3T9X - chains B and F; structure by X-ray diffraction, 1.82 A resolution.

Chain B (and F):
Molecule: Glutamate receptor 2
Source organism: Rattus norvegicus
Notes: chain F of this document is another copy of the same molecule, construct and numbering; everything in this record applies to it too
Reference sequence: P19491 (GRIA2_RAT); the construct has insertions or renumbered stretches relative to UniProt, so the offset changes along the chain: 4-117 = UniProt 414-527; 120-261 = UniProt 653-794
Sequence (258 residues; each row starts with the number of its first residue):
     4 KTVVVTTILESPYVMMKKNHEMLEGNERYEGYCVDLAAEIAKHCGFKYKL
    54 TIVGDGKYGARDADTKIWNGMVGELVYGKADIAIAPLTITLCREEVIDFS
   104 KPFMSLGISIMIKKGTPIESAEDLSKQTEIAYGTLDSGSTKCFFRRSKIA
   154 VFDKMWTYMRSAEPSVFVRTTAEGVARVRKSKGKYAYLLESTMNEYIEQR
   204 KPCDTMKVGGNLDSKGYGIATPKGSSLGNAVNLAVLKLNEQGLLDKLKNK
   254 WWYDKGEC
Sequence notes: engineered mutation C95 (Val505 in P19491), C145 (Glu678 in P19491); linker (118-119)
Swiss-Prot annotation at these positions:
  - binding site (L-glutamate): P89, T91, R96, S142, T143, E193
  - site: R64 (Interaction with the cone snail toxin Con-ikot-ikot), I121 (Crucial to convey clamshell closure to channel opening), R148 (Interaction with the cone snail toxin Con-ikot-ikot), K240 (Interaction with the cone snail toxin Con-ikot-ikot)
  - modified residue (Phosphoserine): S150, S184
Cystine bridges: C206-C261
Metal / ion sites: Zn2+ site 1 near H23 (its only coordinating residue here); Zn2+ site 2: E42, H46
Small-molecule neighbours: glutamic acid (GLU): Y61, P89, L90, T91, R96, L138, G141, S142, T143, L192, E193, M196, Y220

Chain B / chain F interface:
Pairs across the interface (24):
  T93(B) - E243(F)
  L94(B) - L236(F)
  L94(B) - K240(F)
  L94(B) - E243(F)  hydrogen bond (backbone-side chain)
  E97(B) - K104(F)  salt bridge
  E97(B) - N235(F)  hydrogen bond
  E97(B) - L239(F)
  F102(B) - K104(F)  hydrogen bond (backbone-side chain)
  S103(B) - K104(F)
  K104(B) - I92(F)
  K104(B) - E97(F)  salt bridge
  K104(B) - F102(F)  hydrogen bond (side chain-backbone)
  K104(B) - S103(F)
  P105(B) - P105(F)
  S217(B) - N242(F)  hydrogen bond (backbone-side chain)
  N235(B) - E97(F)  hydrogen bond
  L236(B) - L94(F)
  L239(B) - I92(F)  hydrophobic
  L239(B) - E97(F)
  K240(B) - L94(F)
  N242(B) - S217(F)  hydrogen bond (side chain-backbone)
  E243(B) - T93(F)
  E243(B) - L94(F)  hydrogen bond (side chain-backbone)
  E243(B) - R149(F)  salt bridge
Other interface residues (no listed pair), chain B (22 interface residues in all): I92, S108, F146, K151, I152, K218, Q244, D248
Other interface residues (no listed pair), chain F (23 interface residues in all): S108, F146, K151, D216, K218, Q244, G245

In short:
22 residues of chain B face 23 of chain F across their interface, with 8 hydrogen bonds and 3 salt bridges.
Polar contacts include E97(B)-K104(F), E243(B)-R149(F) and L94(B)-E243(F). Chain B binds glutamic acid.
Curated annotation (UniProt) lists 6 L-glutamate-binding residues on chain B.
Both chains are Glutamate receptor 2 (Rattus norvegicus). Entry 3T9X (Glutamate bound to a double cysteine
mutant (V484C/E657C) of the ligand binding domain of GluA2) was determined by X-ray diffraction together with
3T93, 3T96, 3T9H, 3T9U and 3T9V from the same study.
